9LX5 - chains B and C of the 3 polymer chains in the assembly; structure by electron microscopy, 3.60 A resolution.

# Chain B (and C)
Name: P2X purinoceptor 1
Source organism: Homo sapiens
Notes: chain C of this document is another copy of the same molecule, construct and numbering; everything in this record applies to it too
UniProtKB: P51575 (P2RX1_HUMAN); residues 28-357 here = UniProt positions 28-357
Amino-acid sequence (330 residues; row label = number of the first residue in the row):
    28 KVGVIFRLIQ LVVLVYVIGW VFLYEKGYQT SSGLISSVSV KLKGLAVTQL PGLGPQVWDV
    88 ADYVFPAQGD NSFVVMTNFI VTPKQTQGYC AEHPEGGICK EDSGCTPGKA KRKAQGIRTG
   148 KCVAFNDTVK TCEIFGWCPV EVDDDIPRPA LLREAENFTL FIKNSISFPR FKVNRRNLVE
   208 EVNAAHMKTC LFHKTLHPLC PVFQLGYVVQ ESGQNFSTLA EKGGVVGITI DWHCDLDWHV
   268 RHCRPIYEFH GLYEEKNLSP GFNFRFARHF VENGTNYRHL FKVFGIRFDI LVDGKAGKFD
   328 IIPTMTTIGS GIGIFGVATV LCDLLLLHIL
Unresolved in the structure: 28-30, 355-357 (chain C: 28)
Disulfides: Cys117-Cys165, Cys126-Cys149, Cys132-Cys159, Cys217-Cys227, Cys261-Cys270
Ligand contacts:
  - ATP (adenosine-5'-triphosphate), molecule 1: Lys68, Leu69, Lys70, Thr186, Leu187, Phe188, Met214, Val229
  - ATP, molecule 2: Glu122, Arg139, Lys140, Asp171, Ser286, Asn290, Arg292, Lys309

# Interface between chain B and chain C
Contacting residue pairs (64):
  Ile62(B) - His277(C)
  Ile62(B) - Leu318(C)  hydrophobic
  Ser64(B) - Val252(C)
  Ser64(B) - Leu279(C)
  Ser64(B) - Asp316(C)  hydrogen bond
  Val65(B) - Arg314(C)
  Ser66(B) - Phe289(C)
  Lys68(B) - Asn290(C)  hydrogen bond
  Lys68(B) - Lys309(C)
  Lys70(B) - Arg139(C)
  Lys70(B) - Lys140(C)
  Leu72(B) - Lys136(C)
  Leu72(B) - Ala141(C)  hydrophobic
  Leu72(B) - Gly143(C)
  Leu72(B) - Ile144(C)  hydrophobic
  Val74(B) - Ile144(C)  hydrophobic
  Pro82(B) - Gln114(C)
  Pro82(B) - Phe162(C)
  Gln83(B) - Gln114(C)
  Val84(B) - Gln114(C)
  Val84(B) - Phe162(C)  hydrophobic
  Val84(B) - Gly163(C)
  Val84(B) - Trp164(C)  hydrogen bond (backbone-side chain)
  Asp86(B) - Trp164(C)  hydrogen bond
  Asp86(B) - Arg305(C)  salt bridge
  Ala88(B) - Arg292(C)
  Ala88(B) - Phe293(C)  hydrophobic
  Ala88(B) - Ala294(C)
  Ala88(B) - Arg305(C)
  Asp89(B) - Trp164(C)
  Asp89(B) - His296(C)  salt bridge
  Ala94(B) - Phe291(C)
  Ala94(B) - Phe293(C)  hydrophobic
  Gln95(B) - Pro93(C)
  Gln95(B) - Val101(C)
  Gln95(B) - Phe289(C)
  Gln95(B) - Phe291(C)
  Gln95(B) - Arg314(C)  hydrogen bond (backbone-side chain)
  Gly96(B) - Arg314(C)  hydrogen bond (backbone-side chain)
  Asp97(B) - Ser99(C)
  Asp97(B) - Arg314(C)  salt bridge
  Glu181(B) - Lys136(C)
  Thr186(B) - Arg139(C)
  Lys190(B) - Ser286(C)  hydrogen bond
  Lys190(B) - Gly288(C)  hydrogen bond (side chain-backbone)
  Ser192(B) - Leu279(C)
  Asn201(B) - Gly278(C)  hydrogen bond (side chain-backbone)
  Asn201(B) - Leu279(C)  hydrogen bond (side chain-backbone)
  Asn201(B) - Tyr280(C)
  Arg203(B) - Tyr280(C)
  Arg203(B) - Asn284(C)
  Arg203(B) - Ser286(C)
  Asn210(B) - Leu285(C)
  Met214(B) - Arg139(C)  hydrogen bond (backbone-side chain)
  Lys215(B) - Arg139(C)  hydrogen bond (backbone-side chain)
  Thr216(B) - Arg139(C)
  Cys217(B) - Arg139(C)  hydrogen bond (backbone-side chain)
  Val229(B) - Arg139(C)
  Arg295(B) - His296(C)
  Glu299(B) - Val298(C)
  Glu299(B) - Asn300(C)
  Ile329(B) - Tyr51(C)
  Val344(B) - Val344(C)  hydrophobic
  Val347(B) - Val347(C)  hydrophobic
Other interface residues (no listed pair), chain B (44 interface residues in all): Ser63, Gly71, Asn98, Phe188, Pro196, Leu205, Phe297, Val298, Gly340
Other interface residues (no listed pair), chain C (44 interface residues in all): Phe92, Asp97, Gln142, Pro287, Leu307

# Overview
The chain B/chain C interface involves 44 residues from each chain, with 13 hydrogen bonds and 3 salt bridges.
Polar contacts include Asp86(B)-Arg305(C), Asp89(B)-His296(C) and Asp97(B)-Arg314(C). Ligands of chain B: ATP.
Chain B and chain C are both P2X purinoceptor 1 (Homo sapiens); the structure, Cryo-EM structure of the P2X1
receptor bound to ATP, was determined by electron microscopy (same publication as 9LXC).
